Entry 3CFA (X-ray diffraction, 1.75 A resolution); this record covers chains A and R of the 8 polymer chains in the assembly.

Chain A:
Name: GFP-like fluorescent protein
From: Anemonia sulcata
Chain sequence (167 residues; each row starts with the number of its first residue):
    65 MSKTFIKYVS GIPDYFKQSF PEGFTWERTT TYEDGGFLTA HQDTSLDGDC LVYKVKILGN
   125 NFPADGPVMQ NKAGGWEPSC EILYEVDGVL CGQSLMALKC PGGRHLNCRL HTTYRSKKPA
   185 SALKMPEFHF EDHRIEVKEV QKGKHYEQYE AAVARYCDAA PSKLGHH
Modified residues: Met-65 ({(4Z)-4-(4-hydroxybenzylidene)-2-[3-(methylthio)propanimidoyl]-5-oxo-4,5-dihydro-1H-imidazol-1-yl}acetic acid; NRQ); Cys-114 (s,s-(2-hydroxyethyl)thiocysteine; CME); Cys-221 (s,s-(2-hydroxyethyl)thiocysteine; CME)

Chain R:
Name: GFP-like fluorescent protein
From: Anemonia sulcata
Chain sequence (62 residues; row label = number of the first residue in the row):
     1 MASLLTETMP FRMTMEGTVN GHHFKCTGKG EGNPFEGTQD MKIEVIEGGP LPFAFDILST
    61 SC
Unresolved in the structure: 1-4

Chain A / chain R interface:
Pairs across the interface - 7 pairs, chain A then chain R:
  Glu-91(A) with Asn-20(R); Gly-21(R), hydrogen bond (side chain-backbone)
  His-105(A) with Thr-18(R); His-23(R)
  Lys-120(A) with Thr-18(R), hydrogen bond; His-23(R)
  Arg-179(A) with Asn-20(R), hydrogen bond (side chain-backbone)
Other interface residues (no listed pair), chain R (5 interface residues in all): Gly-17

Overview:
Chain A and chain R form an interface of 4 and 5 residues respectively, with 3 hydrogen bonds. Polar contacts
include Glu-91(A)/Gly-21(R), Lys-120(A)/Thr-18(R) and Arg-179(A)/Asn-20(R).
Chain A is GFP-like fluorescent protein and chain R is GFP-like fluorescent protein, both from Anemonia
sulcata; the structure, Anemonia sulcata red fluorescent protein asRFP, was determined by X-ray diffraction.
